5O66 - chains B and F of the 15 polymer chains in the assembly; structure by electron microscopy, 5.90 A resolution (low resolution: residue-level contacts below are approximate; hydrogen-bond / salt-bridge calls are withheld).

Chain B:
Name: Outer membrane protein TolC
From: Escherichia coli K12
UniProt: P02930 (TOLC_ECOLI); residues -21 to 471 here correspond to UniProt positions 1-493 (UniProt number = residue number + 22)
Sequence (493 residues; row label = number of the first residue in the row; numbers below 1 keep their minus sign (Met-21 is residue -21)):
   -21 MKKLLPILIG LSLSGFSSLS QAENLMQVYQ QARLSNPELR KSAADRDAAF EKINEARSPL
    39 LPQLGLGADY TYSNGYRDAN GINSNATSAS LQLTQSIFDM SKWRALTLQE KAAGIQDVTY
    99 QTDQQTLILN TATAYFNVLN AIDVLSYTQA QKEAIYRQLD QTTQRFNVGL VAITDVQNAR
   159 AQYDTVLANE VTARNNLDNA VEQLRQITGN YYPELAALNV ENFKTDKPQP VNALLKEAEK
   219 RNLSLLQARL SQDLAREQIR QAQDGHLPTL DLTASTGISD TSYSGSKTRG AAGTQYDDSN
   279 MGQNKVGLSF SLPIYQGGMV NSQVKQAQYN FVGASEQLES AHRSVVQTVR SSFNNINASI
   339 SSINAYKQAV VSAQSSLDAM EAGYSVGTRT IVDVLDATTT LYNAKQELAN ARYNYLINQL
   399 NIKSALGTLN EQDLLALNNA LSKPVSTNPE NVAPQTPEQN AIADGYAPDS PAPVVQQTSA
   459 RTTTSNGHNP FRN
Not modelled in the structure: -21 to 0, 429-471

Chain F:
Name: Multidrug efflux pump subunit AcrA
From: Escherichia coli O157:H7
UniProt: P0AE07 (ACRA_ECO57); residue numbers follow UniProt; this construct covers 25-397
Sequence (373 residues; row label = number of the first residue in the row):
    25 CDDKQAQQGG QQMPAVGVVT VKTEPLQITT ELPGRTSAYR IAEVRPQVSG IILKRNFKEG
    85 SDIEAGVSLY QIDPATYQAT YDSAKGDLAK AQAAANIAQL TVNRYQKLLG TQYISKQEYD
   145 QALADAQQAN AAVTAAKAAV ETARINLAYT KVTSPISGRI GKSNVTEGAL VQNGQATALA
   205 TVQQLDPIYV DVTQSSNDMM RLKQELANGT LKQENGKAKV SLITSDGIKF PQDGTLEFSD
   265 VTVDQTTGSI TLRAIFPNPD HTMMPGMFVR ARLEEGLNPN AILVPQQGVT RTPRGDATVL
   325 VVGADDKVET RPIVASQAIG DKWLVTEGLK AGDRVVISGL QKVRPGVQVK AQEVTADNNQ
   385 QAASGAQPEQ SKS
Not modelled in the structure: 25-37, 378-397
Construct notes: conflict Met223 (Phe in P0AE07), Met224 (Leu in P0AE07), Met287 (Leu in P0AE07), Met288 (Leu in P0AE07)
Curated features (UniProtKB/Swiss-Prot):
  - lipidation: Cys25 (N-palmitoyl cysteine)

Chain B / chain F interface:
Pairs across the interface (26; chain B residue first):
  Arg135(B) - Gln136(F)
  Gln136(B) - Tyr137(F)
  Asp138(B) - Gln136(F)
  Gln139(B) - Leu132(F)
  Gln139(B) - Thr135(F)
  Gln139(B) - Gln136(F)
  Gln139(B) - Tyr137(F)
  Thr140(B) - Tyr137(F)
  Gln142(B) - Gln136(F)
  Arg143(B) - Tyr137(F)
  Asn145(B) - Lys131(F)
  Val146(B) - Arg128(F)
  Val146(B) - Lys131(F)
  Leu148(B) - Arg128(F)
  Leu148(B) - Tyr129(F)
  Gly365(B) - Ser139(F)
  Gly365(B) - Lys140(F)
  Gly365(B) - Gln141(F)
  Thr366(B) - Gln141(F)
  Thr366(B) - Glu142(F)
  Arg367(B) - Ser139(F)
  Thr368(B) - Gln136(F)
  Thr368(B) - Tyr137(F)
  Ile369(B) - Gln136(F)
  Val370(B) - Gln136(F)
  Val370(B) - Tyr137(F)
Also at the interface, not in a pair above, chain B (17 interface residues in all): Gly147

Overview:
The interface between chain B and chain F involves 17 residues on one side and 11 on the other.
Chain B is Outer membrane protein TolC (Escherichia coli K12) and chain F is Multidrug efflux pump subunit
AcrA (Escherichia coli O157:H7); the structure, Asymmetric AcrABZ-TolC, was determined by electron microscopy
together with 5NG5, 5V5S and 5NC5 from the same study.
